Entry 4CGB (X-ray diffraction, 2.15 A resolution); this record covers chains A and C of the 3 polymer chains in the assembly.

Chain A (and C):
Molecule: Echinoderm microtubule-associated protein-like 2
From: Homo sapiens
Notes: fragment: trimerization domain, residues 11-60; chain C of this document is another copy of the same molecule, construct and numbering; everything in this record applies to it too
UniProt: O95834 (EMAL2_HUMAN); residue numbers follow UniProt; this construct covers 11-60
Chain sequence (51 residues; row label = number of the first residue in the row):
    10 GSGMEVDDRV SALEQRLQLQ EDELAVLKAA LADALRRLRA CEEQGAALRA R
Disordered / not traced: 10-13, 58-60 (chain C: 10-12, 54-60)
Sequence notes: expression tag (10)
From the paper describing this entry:
  - self-association interface (contacts with another copy of this molecule); pairs are residue here / residue on that copy: Arg18-Glu23, Arg25-Glu30, Glu32-Lys37, Arg46-Glu51, Arg18, Glu23, Arg25, Gln29, Glu30, Glu32, Leu40, Arg46

Chain A / chain C interface:
Contacting residue pairs (28):
  Val15(A) with Val15(C), hydrophobic
  Asp16(A) with Val15(C); Arg18(C), salt bridge
  Val19(A) with Arg18(C); Val19(C), hydrophobic; Leu22(C)
  Leu22(A) with Leu22(C), hydrophobic
  Glu23(A) with Arg18(C), salt bridge; Leu22(C)
  Leu26(A) with Leu22(C), hydrophobic; Arg25(C); Leu26(C), hydrophobic
  Gln29(A) with Gln29(C), hydrogen bond (backbone-side chain)
  Glu30(A) with Arg25(C), salt bridge
  Leu33(A) with Gln29(C); Glu32(C); Leu33(C), hydrophobic
  Leu36(A) with Leu36(C)
  Lys37(A) with Glu32(C), salt bridge; Leu36(C)
  Leu40(A) with Leu36(C), hydrophobic; Ala39(C), hydrophobic
  Leu44(A) with Ala43(C), hydrophobic
  Leu47(A) with Ala43(C); Arg46(C); Leu47(C), hydrophobic
  Arg48(A) with Arg46(C)
  Glu51(A) with Arg46(C), salt bridge
Also at the interface, not in a pair above, chain A (17 interface residues in all): Ser20
Also at the interface, not in a pair above, chain C (16 interface residues in all): Leu40, Cys50

In short:
17 residues of chain A and 16 residues of chain C are in contact; the contacts include 1 hydrogen bond and 5
salt bridges. Among the polar pairs are Asp16(A)-Arg18(C), Glu23(A)-Arg18(C) and Glu30(A)-Arg25(C). From the
paper: a self-association interface involving Arg18(A), Glu23(A) and Arg25(A) among others.
Both chains are Echinoderm microtubule-associated protein-like 2 (Homo sapiens). Entry 4CGB (Crystal structure
of the trimerization domain of EML2) was determined by X-ray diffraction (same publication as 4CGC).
